8U7Z - chains K4 and K5 of the 15 polymer chains in the assembly; structure by electron microscopy, 2.97 A resolution.

== Chain K4 (and K5) ==
Protein: BTB/POZ domain-containing protein KCTD5
From: Homo sapiens
Notes: chain K5 of this document is another copy of the same molecule, construct and numbering; everything in this record applies to it too
UniProt: Q9NXV2 (KCTD5_HUMAN); residues 1-234 here = UniProt positions 1-234
Amino-acid sequence (234 residues; each row starts with the number of its first residue):
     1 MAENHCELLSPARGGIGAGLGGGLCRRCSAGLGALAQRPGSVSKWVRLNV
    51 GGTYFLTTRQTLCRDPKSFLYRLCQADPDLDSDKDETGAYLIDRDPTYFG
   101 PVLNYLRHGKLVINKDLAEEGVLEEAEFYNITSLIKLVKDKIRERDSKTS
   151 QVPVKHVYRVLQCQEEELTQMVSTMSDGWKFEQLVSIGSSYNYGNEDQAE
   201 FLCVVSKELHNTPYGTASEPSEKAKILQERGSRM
Not modelled in the structure: 1-151, 234
Curated features (UniProtKB/Swiss-Prot):
  - modified residue: Ala2 (N-acetylalanine), Ser10 (Phosphoserine)
What the authors report for this chain:
  - mutagenesis - F128A, L161R: abolished catalytic activity (ubiquitylation activity)
  - mutagenesis - L209* (10-fold): decreased binding to Gbeta 
  - mutagenesis - L209*: decreased catalytic activity (activity)
  - mutagenesis - L161R: abolished catalytic activity with Guanine nucleotide-binding protein G(I)/G(S)/G(T) subunit beta-1
  - mutagenesis - L209* (10-fold): decreased binding to Guanine nucleotide-binding protein G(I)/G(S)/G(T) subunit beta-1
  - mutagenesis - L209*: decreased catalytic activity with Guanine nucleotide-binding protein G(I)/G(S)/G(T) subunit beta-1
  - mutagenesis - F128A: unchanged binding to Gbeta 

== How chain K4 and chain K5 interact ==
Contacting residue pairs (15):
  Lys155(K4) with Asp177(K5)
  His156(K4) with Lys180(K5), hydrogen bond
  Tyr158(K4) with Val172(K5); Ser173(K5); Trp179(K5); Lys180(K5), hydrogen bond; Phe181(K5), hydrogen bond (side chain-backbone)
  Arg159(K4) with Ser173(K5)
  Val160(K4) with Thr169(K5); Val172(K5), hydrophobic
  Gln183(K4) with Phe181(K5); Gln183(K5); Leu184(K5), hydrogen bond (side chain-backbone)
  Val185(K4) with Phe201(K5), hydrophobic
  Leu202(K4) with Leu168(K5), hydrophobic
Other interface residues (no listed pair), chain K4 (10 interface residues in all): Pro153, Val204
Other interface residues (no listed pair), chain K5 (14 interface residues in all): Met175, Glu182, His210

== Summary ==
The interface between chain K4 and chain K5 involves 10 residues on one side and 14 on the other; the contacts
include 4 hydrogen bonds. Polar contacts include His156(K4)-Lys180(K5), Tyr158(K4)-Lys180(K5) and
Tyr158(K4)-Phe181(K5). The paper reports that F128A and L161R of chain K4 abolish catalytic activity
(ubiquitylation activity); L209* of chain K4 reduces binding to Gbeta.
Chain K4 and chain K5 are both BTB/POZ domain-containing protein KCTD5 (Homo sapiens); the structure,
KCTD5/Cullin3/Gbeta1gamma2 Complex: Local Refinment of KCTD5(CTD)/Gbeta1gamma2, was determined by electron
microscopy (same publication as 8U80, 8U81, 8U82, 8U83 and 8U84).
